PDB entry 5L5Q | X-ray diffraction, 2.80 A resolution | chains K and W of the 28 polymer chains in the assembly

[Chain K]
Molecule: Proteasome subunit beta type-8, Proteasome subunit beta type-5
Organism: Homo sapiens
Notes: EC 3.4.25.1
UniProt: chimeric construct of P28062, P30656: residues 1-138 from P28062 (PSB8_HUMAN) positions 73-210 (UniProt number = residue number + 72); residues 139-211 from P30656 positions 215-287 (UniProt number = residue number + 76)
Sequence (211 residues; numbered 1 to 211; the number before each row is that of its first residue):
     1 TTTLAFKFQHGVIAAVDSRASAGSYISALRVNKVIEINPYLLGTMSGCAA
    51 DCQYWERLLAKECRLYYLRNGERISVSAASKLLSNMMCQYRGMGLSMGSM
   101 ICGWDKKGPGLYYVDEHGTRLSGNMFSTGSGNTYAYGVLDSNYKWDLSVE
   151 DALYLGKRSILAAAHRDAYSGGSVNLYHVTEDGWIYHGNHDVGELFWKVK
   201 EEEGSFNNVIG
Covalent attachments: compound 6NV linked to Thr1
Ion coordination: Mg2+: Ala164, Asp167 (shared with Asp204(W) of chain W)
Small-molecule neighbours: 6NV (N-[(2R)-1-[[(2S)-3-(4-methoxyphenyl)-1-[[(2S,3S,4R)-4-methyl-3,5-bis(oxidanyl)-1-phenyl-pentan-2-yl]amino]-1-oxidanylidene-propan-2-yl]amino]-1-oxidanylidene-propan-2-yl]-1-methyl-5H-indene-2-carboxamide): Arg19, Ala20, Ser21, Ser27, Val31, Lys33, Met45, Ser46, Gly47, Cys48, Ala49, Ser96, Ser130, Tyr169
UniProt features mapped onto this chain:
  - active site: Thr1 (Nucleophile)
From the paper describing this entry:
  - binding site for 6NV: Thr1
  - catalytic residues: Thr1

[Chain W]
Molecule: Proteasome subunit beta type-3
Organism: Saccharomyces cerevisiae (strain ATCC 204508 / S288c)
Notes: EC 3.4.25.1
UniProt: P25451 (PSB3_YEAST); residues 0-204 here correspond to UniProt positions 1-205 (UniProt number = residue number + 1)
Sequence (205 residues; each row starts with the number of its first residue; numbering starts at 0):
     0 MSDPSSINGGIVVAMTGKDCVAIACDLRLGSQSLGVSNKFEKIFHYGHVF
    50 LGITGLATDVTTLNEMFRYKTNLYKLKEERAIEPETFTQLVSSSLYERRF
   100 GPYFVGPVVAGINSKSGKPFIAGFDLIGCIDEAKDFIVSGTASDQLFGMC
   150 ESLYEPNLEPEDLFETISQALLNAADRDALSGWGAVVYIIKKDEVVKRYL
   200 KMRQD
Disordered / not traced: 0
Ion coordination: Mg2+: Asp204 (shared with Ala164(K), Asp167(K) of chain K)
UniProt features mapped onto this chain:
  - modified residue: Ser30 (Phosphoserine)
  - cross-link: Lys69 (Glycyl lysine isopeptide (Lys-Gly) (interchain with G-Cter in ubiquitin))

[Interface between chain K and chain W]
Residue-residue contacts - 46 pairs, chain K then chain W:
  Arg19(K) with Asp204(W), salt bridge
  Ser24(K) with Asp177(W); Ala178(W), hydrogen bond (backbone-backbone); Leu179(W)
  Tyr25(K) with Gln144(W); Arg176(W)
  Ile26(K) with Asp175(W); Arg176(W), hydrogen bond (backbone-side chain); Asp177(W); Ala178(W)
  Ser27(K) with Arg176(W), hydrogen bond (backbone-side chain)
  Ala28(K) with Arg176(W)
  Leu29(K) with Asp175(W); Arg176(W)
  Tyr134(K) with Leu33(W)
  Ala164(K) with Asp204(W)
  His165(K) with Trp182(W), hydrogen bond (backbone-side chain); Gln203(W), hydrogen bond (side chain-backbone)
  Arg166(K) with Ser32(W); Gly34(W), hydrogen bond (side chain-backbone); Val35(W); Trp182(W)
  Asp167(K) with Ser32(W)
  Ala168(K) with Arg27(W); Ser32(W), hydrogen bond (backbone-backbone); Ala178(W)
  Tyr169(K) with Ser32(W); Ala178(W), hydrophobic; Leu179(W)
  Ser170(K) with Asp204(W)
  Gly171(K) with Asp204(W)
  Gly172(K) with Arg202(W), hydrogen bond (backbone-side chain); Asp204(W), hydrogen bond (backbone-side chain)
  Asp191(K) with Arg202(W), salt bridge
  Val192(K) with Asp204(W)
  Gly193(K) with Arg202(W)
  Phe196(K) with Gln203(W)
  Trp197(K) with Lys200(W); Met201(W); Gln203(W)
  Asn208(K) with Asn37(W); Lys38(W), hydrogen bond (backbone-side chain)
  Val209(K) with Asn37(W); Gln203(W)
  Ile210(K) with Lys38(W)
  Gly211(K) with Lys200(W)
Other interface residues (no listed pair), chain W (21 interface residues in all): Gln31, Thr140

[Overview]
Chain K and chain W form an interface of 26 and 21 residues respectively, with 10 hydrogen bonds and 2 salt
bridges. Polar contacts include Arg19(K)-Asp204(W), Asp191(K)-Arg202(W) and Ile26(K)-Arg176(W). Compound 6NV
is covalently linked to Thr1(K). From the paper: the catalytic residue Thr1(K); a binding site for 6NV at
Thr1(K).
Chain K is Proteasome subunit beta type-8, Proteasome subunit beta type-5 (Homo sapiens) and chain W is
Proteasome subunit beta type-3 (Saccharomyces cerevisiae (strain ATCC 204508 / S288c)); the structure, Yeast
20S proteasome with human beta5i (1-138) and human beta6 (97-111; 118-133) in complex with epoxyketone ...,
was determined by X-ray diffraction (same publication as 5L52, 5L54, 5L55, 5L5A, 5L5B, 5L5D and 30 further
entries).
